Entry 4FVM (X-ray diffraction, 2.30 A resolution); this record covers chain A.

Chain A:
Protein: DNA polymerase alpha catalytic subunit A
Source organism: Saccharomyces cerevisiae
Notes: EC 2.7.7.7; fragment: Polymerase domain
UniProtKB: P13382 (DPOA_YEAST); residues 349-1258 here = UniProt positions 349-1258
Chain sequence (910 residues; row label = number of the first residue in the row):
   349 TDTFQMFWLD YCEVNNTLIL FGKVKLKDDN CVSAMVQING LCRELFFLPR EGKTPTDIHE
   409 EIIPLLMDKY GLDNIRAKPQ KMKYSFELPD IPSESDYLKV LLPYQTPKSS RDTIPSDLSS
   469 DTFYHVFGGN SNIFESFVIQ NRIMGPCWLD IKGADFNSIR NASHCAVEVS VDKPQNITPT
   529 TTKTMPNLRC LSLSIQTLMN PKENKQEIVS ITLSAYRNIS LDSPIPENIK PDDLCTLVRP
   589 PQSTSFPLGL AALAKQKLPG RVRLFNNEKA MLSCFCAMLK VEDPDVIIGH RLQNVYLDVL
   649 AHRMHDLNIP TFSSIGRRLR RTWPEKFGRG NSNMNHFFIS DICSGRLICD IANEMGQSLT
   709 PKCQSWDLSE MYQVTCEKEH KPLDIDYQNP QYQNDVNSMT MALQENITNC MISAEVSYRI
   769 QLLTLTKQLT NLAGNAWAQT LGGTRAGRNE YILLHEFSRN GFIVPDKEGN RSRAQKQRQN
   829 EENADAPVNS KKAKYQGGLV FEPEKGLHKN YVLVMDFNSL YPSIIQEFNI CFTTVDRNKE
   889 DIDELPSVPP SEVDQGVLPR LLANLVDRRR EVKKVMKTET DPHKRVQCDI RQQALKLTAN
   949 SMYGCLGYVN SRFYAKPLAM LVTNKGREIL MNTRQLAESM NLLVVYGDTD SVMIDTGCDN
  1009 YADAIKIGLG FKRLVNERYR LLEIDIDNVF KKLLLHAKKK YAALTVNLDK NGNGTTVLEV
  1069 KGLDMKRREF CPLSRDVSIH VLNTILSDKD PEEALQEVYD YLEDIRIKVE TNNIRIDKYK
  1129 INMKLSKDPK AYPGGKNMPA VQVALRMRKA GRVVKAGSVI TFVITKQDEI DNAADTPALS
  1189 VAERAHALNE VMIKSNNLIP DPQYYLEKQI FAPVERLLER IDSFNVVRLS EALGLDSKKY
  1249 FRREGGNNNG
Unresolved in the structure: 677-678, 816-847, 1056-1062, 1176-1185, 1229-1258
Curated features (UniProtKB/Swiss-Prot):
  - natural variant: G493 (G493R: In temperature sensitive mutant)
  - mutagenesis: L868 (L868M: Increases rates of C-to-A transversion substitutions)
Reported in the primary citation:
  - catalytic residues: D998 (proposed by the authors, not directly observed)
  - conformationally variable residues (order/disorder transition): I1229 to G1242

Summary:
Curated annotation (UniProt) lists one mutagenesis site. The paper reports the catalytic residue D998;
conformational variability at I1229.
Chain A is DNA polymerase alpha catalytic subunit A (Saccharomyces cerevisiae); the structure, Crystal
structure of yeast DNA polymerase alpha, was determined by X-ray diffraction together with 4B08, 4FXD and 4FYD
from the same study.
